PDB entry 8X5N | electron microscopy, 2.80 A resolution | chains C and D of the 8 polymer chains in the assembly

Chain C (and D):
Protein: Endonuclease GajA
Organism: Bacillus cereus VD045
Notes: EC 3.1.-.-; chain D of this document is another copy of the same molecule, construct and numbering; everything in this record applies to it too
UniProtKB: J8H9C1 (GAJA_BACC6); residue numbers follow UniProt; this construct covers 1-578
Amino-acid sequence (578 residues; each row starts with the number of its first residue):
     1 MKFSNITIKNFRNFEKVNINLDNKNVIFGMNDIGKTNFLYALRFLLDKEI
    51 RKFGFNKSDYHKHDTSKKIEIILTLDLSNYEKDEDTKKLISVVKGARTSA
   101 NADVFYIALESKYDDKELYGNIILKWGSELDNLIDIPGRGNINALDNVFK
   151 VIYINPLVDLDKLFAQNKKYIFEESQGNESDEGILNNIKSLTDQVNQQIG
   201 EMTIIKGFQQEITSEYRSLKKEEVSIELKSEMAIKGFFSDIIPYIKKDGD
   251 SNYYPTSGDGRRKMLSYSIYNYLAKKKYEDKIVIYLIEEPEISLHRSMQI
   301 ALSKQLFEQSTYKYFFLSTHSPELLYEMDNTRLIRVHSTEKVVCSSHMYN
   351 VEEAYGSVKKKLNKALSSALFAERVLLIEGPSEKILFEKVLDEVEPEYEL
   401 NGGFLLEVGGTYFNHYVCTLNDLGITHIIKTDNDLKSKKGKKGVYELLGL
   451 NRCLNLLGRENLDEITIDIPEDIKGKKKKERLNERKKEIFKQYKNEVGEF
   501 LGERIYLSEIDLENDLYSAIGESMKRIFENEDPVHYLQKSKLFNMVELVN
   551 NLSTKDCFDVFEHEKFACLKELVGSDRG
Not modelled in the structure: 157-257
UniProt features mapped onto this chain:
  - binding site (ATP): Asp32 to Thr36
  - binding site (a divalent metal cation): Glu379, Glu383, Asp463, Glu464, Glu513
  - site (Interaction with GajB): Lys94, Arg97
  - mutagenesis: Lys35 (K35A: Retains endonuclease activity), His320 (H320A: Retains endonuclease activity, ATP only partially inhibits endonuclease activity), Glu379 (E379A: Loss of endonuclease activity), Asp511 (D511A: Loss of endonuclease activity), Lys541 (K541A: Loss of endonuclease activity)
Residues lining bound ligands:
  - ATP (adenosine-5'-triphosphate), molecule 1: Arg12, Asn13, Met30, Asn31, Asp32, Ile33, Gly34, Lys35, Thr36, Asn37, Ser58, Asp59, Tyr60, Lys62, His63, Glu289, His320
  - ATP, molecule 2: Gly258, Asp259, Gly260, Ser293

Chain C / chain D interface:
Contacting residue pairs (29; chain C residue first):
  Lys48(C) - Tyr119(D)
  Arg51(C) - Asn141(D)  hydrogen bond (backbone-side chain)
  Lys52(C) - Lys52(D)
  Lys52(C) - Phe53(D)
  Phe53(C) - Lys52(D)
  Phe53(C) - Phe53(D)  hydrophobic
  Glu117(C) - Lys281(D)  salt bridge
  Tyr119(C) - Asn141(D)
  Tyr119(C) - Ile142(D)  hydrophobic
  Asn121(C) - Arg139(D)  hydrogen bond (side chain-backbone)
  Asn121(C) - Gly140(D)
  Asn121(C) - Asn141(D)  hydrogen bond (side chain-backbone)
  Ile122(C) - Gly140(D)
  Ile123(C) - Arg139(D)
  Asp135(C) - Arg139(D)  salt bridge
  Arg139(C) - Asn121(D)  hydrogen bond (backbone-side chain)
  Arg139(C) - Ile123(D)
  Arg139(C) - Lys125(D)
  Arg139(C) - Asp135(D)  salt bridge
  Gly140(C) - Asn121(D)
  Gly140(C) - Ile122(D)
  Asn141(C) - Arg51(D)  hydrogen bond (side chain-backbone)
  Asn141(C) - Lys52(D)
  Asn141(C) - Tyr119(D)
  Asn141(C) - Asn121(D)  hydrogen bond (backbone-side chain)
  Asn141(C) - Ile122(D)
  Ile142(C) - Tyr119(D)  hydrophobic
  Ile142(C) - Asn121(D)
  Lys281(C) - Glu117(D)
Also at the interface, not in a pair above, chain C (17 interface residues in all): Gly54, Lys125
Also at the interface, not in a pair above, chain D (17 interface residues in all): Lys48, Gly54

Summary:
Chain C and chain D each contribute 17 residues to their interface; the contacts include 6 hydrogen bonds and
3 salt bridges. Among the polar pairs are Glu117(C)-Lys281(D), Asp135(C)-Arg139(D) and Arg51(C)-Asn141(D).
Chain C binds ATP.
Both chains are Endonuclease GajA (Bacillus cereus VD045). Entry 8X5N (Structure of ATP/Mg2+ bound Gabija
GajA-GajB 4:4 complex) was determined by electron microscopy together with 8JQB, 8JQC, 8WY5 and 8X51 from the
same study.
